PDB entry 7LB8 | electron microscopy, 3.40 A resolution | chains B and C of the 4 polymer chains in the assembly

Chain B:
Molecule: Iron(3+)-hydroxamate import system permease protein FhuB
Organism: Escherichia coli (strain K12)
UniProtKB: P06972 (FHUB_ECOLI); residue numbers follow UniProt; this construct covers 1-660
Amino-acid sequence (668 residues; each row starts with the number of its first residue):
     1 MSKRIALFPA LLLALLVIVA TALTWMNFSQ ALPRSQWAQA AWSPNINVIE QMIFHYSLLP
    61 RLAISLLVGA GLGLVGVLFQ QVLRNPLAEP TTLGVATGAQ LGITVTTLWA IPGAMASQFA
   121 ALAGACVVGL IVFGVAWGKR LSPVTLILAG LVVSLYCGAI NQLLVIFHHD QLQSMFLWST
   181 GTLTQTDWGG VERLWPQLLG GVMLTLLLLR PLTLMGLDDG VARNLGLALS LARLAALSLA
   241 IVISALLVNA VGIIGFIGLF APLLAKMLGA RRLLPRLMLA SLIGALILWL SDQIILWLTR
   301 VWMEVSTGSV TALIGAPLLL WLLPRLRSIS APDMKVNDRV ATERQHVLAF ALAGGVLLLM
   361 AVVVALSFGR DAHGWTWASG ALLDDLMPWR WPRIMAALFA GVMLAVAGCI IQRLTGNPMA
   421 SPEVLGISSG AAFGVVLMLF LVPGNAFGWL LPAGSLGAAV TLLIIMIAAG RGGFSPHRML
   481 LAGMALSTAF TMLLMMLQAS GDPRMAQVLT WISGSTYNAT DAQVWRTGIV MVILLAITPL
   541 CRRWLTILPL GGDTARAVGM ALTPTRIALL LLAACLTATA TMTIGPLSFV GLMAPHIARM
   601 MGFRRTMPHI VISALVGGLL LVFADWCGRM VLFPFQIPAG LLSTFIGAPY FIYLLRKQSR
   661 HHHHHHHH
Not modelled in the structure: 1-5, 324-347, 660-668
Differences from the reference sequence: conflict Asn-45 (Asp in P06972), Asn-47 (Asp in P06972), Leu-122 (Gln in P06972), Thr-342 (Ala in P06972), Asp-384 (Glu in P06972); expression tag (661-668)
UniProt features mapped onto this chain:
  - site (Interaction with FhuD): Thr-182, Thr-184, Glu-304, Arg-390, Ser-515, Tyr-517
Reported in the primary citation:
  - mutagenesis - M175A/M484A/M492A/M495A: unchanged catalytic activity

Chain C:
Molecule: Iron(3+)-hydroxamate import ATP-binding protein FhuC
Organism: Escherichia coli (strain K12)
Notes: EC 7.2.2.16
UniProtKB: P07821 (FHUC_ECOLI); residues 1-265 here = UniProt positions 1-265
Amino-acid sequence (265 residues; each row starts with the number of its first residue):
     1 MQEYTNHSDT TFALRNISFR VPGRTLLHPL SLTFPAGKVT GLIGHNGSGK STLLKMLGRH
    61 QPPSEGEILL DAQPLESWSS KAFARKVAYL PQQLPPAEGM TVRELVAIGR YPWHGALGRF
   121 GAADREKVEE AISLVGLKPL AHRLVDSLSG GERQRAWIAM LVAQDSRCLL LDEPTSALDI
   181 AHQVDVLSLV HRLSQERGLT VIAVLHDINM AARYCDYLVA LRGGEMIAQG TPAEIMRGET
   241 LEMIYGIPMG ILPHPAGAAP VSFVY
Not modelled in the structure: 1-10
UniProt features mapped onto this chain:
  - binding site (ATP): Gly-44 to Ser-51, Cys-168 to Asp-179
Reported in the primary citation:
  - mutagenesis - E173A: abolished catalytic activity

Chain B / chain C interface:
Residue-residue contacts (30):
  Arg-543(B) / His-114(C)
  Arg-543(B) / Arg-119(C)
  Arg-543(B) / Gly-121(C)
  Trp-544(B) / Tyr-111(C)  hydrogen bond
  Thr-546(B) / Ile-108(C)
  Ile-547(B) / Ile-108(C)  hydrophobic
  Ile-547(B) / Tyr-111(C)  hydrophobic
  Leu-550(B) / Pro-96(C)
  Leu-550(B) / Ala-97(C)
  Leu-550(B) / Gly-99(C)
  Asp-553(B) / Pro-91(C)
  Asp-553(B) / Gln-93(C)
  Asp-553(B) / Leu-94(C)
  Thr-554(B) / Pro-91(C)
  Thr-554(B) / Pro-96(C)
  Arg-556(B) / Arg-59(C)
  Arg-556(B) / His-60(C)
  Ala-557(B) / Ala-84(C)
  Ala-557(B) / Tyr-89(C)  hydrophobic
  Val-558(B) / Ala-84(C)
  Val-558(B) / Ile-108(C)
  Val-558(B) / Tyr-111(C)  hydrophobic
  Val-558(B) / Pro-112(C)
  Val-558(B) / Gln-164(C)
  Gly-559(B) / Ser-80(C)
  Gly-559(B) / Lys-81(C)
  Gly-559(B) / Ala-84(C)
  Met-560(B) / Tyr-111(C)  hydrophobic
  Arg-604(B) / Met-100(C)
  Arg-605(B) / Thr-101(C)
Other interface residues (no listed pair), chain B (16 interface residues in all): Gly-551, Ala-561
Other interface residues (no listed pair), chain C (25 interface residues in all): Val-87, Glu-98, Ala-116, Ala-122
Interface features reported in the paper:
  - interface residues, chain B: Arg-542(B), Gly-559(B)

In short:
16 residues of chain B and 25 residues of chain C are in contact; the contacts include 1 hydrogen bond. Its
one hydrogen-bonded contact is Trp-544(B)/Tyr-111(C). From UniProt: 20 ATP-binding residues on chain C. The
paper reports that E173A of chain C abolishes catalytic activity; interface residues Arg-542(B) and
Gly-559(B).
Here chain B is Iron(3+)-hydroxamate import system permease protein FhuB and chain C is Iron(3+)-hydroxamate
import ATP-binding protein FhuC, both from Escherichia coli (strain K12). Entry 7LB8 (Structure of a
ferrichrome importer FhuCDB from E. coli) was determined by electron microscopy.
